Entry 3D2J (X-ray diffraction, 2.05 A resolution); this record covers chain A.

== Chain A ==
Molecule: berberine bridge-forming enzyme
Source organism: Eschscholzia californica
Notes: EC 1.21.3.3
Reference sequence: P30986 (RETO_ESCCA); numbering as in UniProt (aligned over 1-538)
Chain sequence (538 residues; numbered 1 to 538; the number before each row is that of its first residue):
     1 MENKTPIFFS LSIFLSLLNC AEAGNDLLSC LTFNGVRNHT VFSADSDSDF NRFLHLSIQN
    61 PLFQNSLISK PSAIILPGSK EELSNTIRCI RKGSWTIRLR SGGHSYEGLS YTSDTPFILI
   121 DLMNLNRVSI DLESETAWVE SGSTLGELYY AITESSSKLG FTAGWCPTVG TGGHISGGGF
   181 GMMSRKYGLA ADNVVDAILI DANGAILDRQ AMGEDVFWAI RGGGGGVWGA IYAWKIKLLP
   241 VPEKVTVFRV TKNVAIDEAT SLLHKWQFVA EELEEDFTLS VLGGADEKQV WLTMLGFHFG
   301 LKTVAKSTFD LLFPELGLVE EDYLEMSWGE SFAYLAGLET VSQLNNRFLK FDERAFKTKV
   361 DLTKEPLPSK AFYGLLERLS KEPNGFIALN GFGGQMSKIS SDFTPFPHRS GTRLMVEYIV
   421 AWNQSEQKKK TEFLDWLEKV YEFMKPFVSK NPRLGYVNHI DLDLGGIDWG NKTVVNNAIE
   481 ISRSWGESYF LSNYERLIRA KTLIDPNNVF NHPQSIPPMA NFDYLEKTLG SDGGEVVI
Disordered / not traced: 1-22, 525-538
Cystine bridges: Cys30-Cys89
Glycans and other covalent adducts: N-acetylglucosamine (NAG) linked to Asn38, Asn471; flavin-adenine dinucleotide (FAD) linked to His104, Cys166
Differences from the reference sequence: expression tag (22-23)
Ion coordination: Mg2+ near Asp45 (its only coordinating residue here)
Small-molecule neighbours: FAD (flavin-adenine dinucleotide): Leu99, Arg100, Ser101, Gly102, Gly103, Ser105, Tyr106, Leu109, Ser110, Leu122, Ser141, Gly164, Trp165, Val169, Gly170, Gly172, Gly173, His174, Ser176, Gly179, Phe180, Gly225, Gly226, Gly229, Ala230, Ile231, Tyr456, Asn458, His459, His512
UniProt features mapped onto this chain:
  - glycosylation (N-linked (GlcNAc...) asparagine): Asn38, Asn423, Asn471
  - cross-link: His104 to Cys166 (6-(S-cysteinyl)-8alpha-(pros-histidyl)-FAD (His-Cys))
What the authors report for this chain:
  - binding site for flavin-adenine dinucleotide: His104, Cys166
  - conformationally variable residues (side-chain flip): His459
  - catalytic residues: Glu417

== In short ==
Covalently linked N-acetylglucosamine: at Asn38 and Asn471. Flavin-adenine dinucleotide is covalently linked
to His104. The paper reports the catalytic residue Glu417; a binding site for flavin-adenine dinucleotide at
His104 and Cys166.
Chain A is berberine bridge-forming enzyme (Eschscholzia californica); the structure, Structure of berberine
bridge enzyme from Eschscholzia californica, tetragonal crystal form, was determined by X-ray diffraction,
deposited together with 3D2D and 3D2H.
